Entry 6TQN (electron microscopy, 3.80 A resolution); this record covers chains G and K of the 14 polymer chains in the assembly.

[Chain G]
Name: Transcription termination/antitermination protein NusG
Organism: Escherichia coli
Reference sequence: V0ZS55 (V0ZS55_ECOLX); numbering as in UniProt (aligned over 1-181)
Sequence (184 residues; row label = number of the first residue in the row; numbers below 1 keep their minus sign (Leu-2 is residue -2)):
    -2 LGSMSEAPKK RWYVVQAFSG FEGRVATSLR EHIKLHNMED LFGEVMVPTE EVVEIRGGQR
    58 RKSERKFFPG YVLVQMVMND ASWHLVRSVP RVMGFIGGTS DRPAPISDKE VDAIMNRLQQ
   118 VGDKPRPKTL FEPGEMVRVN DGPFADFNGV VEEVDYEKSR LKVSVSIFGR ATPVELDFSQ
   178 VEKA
Not modelled in the structure: -2 to 3
Construct notes: expression tag (-2 to 0)

[Chain K]
Molecule: ntDNA
Sequence (35 nucleotides; row label = number of the first residue in the row; numbers below 1 keep their minus sign (DG-20 is residue -20)):
   -20 GCCGAGCAGC ATAGCATTAC TTGTGAGCGG ATAAC
Not modelled in the structure: -20, -7

[Interface between chain G and chain K]
Contacting residue pairs (8; chain G residue first):
  Phe15(G) with DC-11(K), phosphate contact; DA-10(K), phosphate contact; DA-8(K), base contact
  Ser16(G) with DG-12(K), sugar contact; DC-11(K), sugar contact
  Pro87(G) with DA-8(K), phosphate contact
  Arg88(G) with DA-8(K), phosphate contact
  Met90(G) with DA-10(K), phosphate contact

[In short]
Chain G and chain K form an interface of 5 and 4 residues respectively.
Chain G is Transcription termination/antitermination protein NusG (Escherichia coli) and chain K is ntDNA; the
structure, rrn anti-termination complex without S4, was determined by electron microscopy together with 6TQO
from the same study.
